4FCY - chains A and C of the 5 polymer chains in the assembly; structure by X-ray diffraction, 3.71 A resolution.

[Chain A]
Molecule: Transposase
Organism: Enterobacteria phage Mu
UniProtKB: P07636 (TRA_BPMU); residue numbers follow UniProt; this construct covers 77-605
Amino-acid sequence (529 residues; each row starts with the number of its first residue):
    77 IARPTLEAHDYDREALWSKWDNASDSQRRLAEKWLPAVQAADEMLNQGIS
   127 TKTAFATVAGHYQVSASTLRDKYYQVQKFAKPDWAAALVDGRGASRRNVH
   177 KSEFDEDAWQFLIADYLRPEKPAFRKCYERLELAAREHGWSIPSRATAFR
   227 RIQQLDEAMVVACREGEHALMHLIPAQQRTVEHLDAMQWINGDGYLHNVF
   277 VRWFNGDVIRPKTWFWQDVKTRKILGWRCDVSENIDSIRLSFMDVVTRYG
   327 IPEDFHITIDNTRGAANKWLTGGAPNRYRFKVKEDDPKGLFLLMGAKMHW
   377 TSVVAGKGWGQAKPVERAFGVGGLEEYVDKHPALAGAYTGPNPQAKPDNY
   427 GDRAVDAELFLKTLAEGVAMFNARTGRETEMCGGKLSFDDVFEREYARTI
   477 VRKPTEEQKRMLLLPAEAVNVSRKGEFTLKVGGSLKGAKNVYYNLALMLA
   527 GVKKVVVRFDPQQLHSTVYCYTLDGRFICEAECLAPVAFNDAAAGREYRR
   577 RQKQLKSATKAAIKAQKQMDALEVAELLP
Unresolved in the structure: 77-87, 166-177, 248-257, 339-346, 377-399, 561-571, 595-605
Differences from the reference sequence: engineered mutation Leu521 (Met in P07636), Leu525 (Asn in P07636)
Swiss-Prot annotation at these positions:
  - DNA-binding region: His176 to Glu196 (H-T-H motif)
  - region: Arg575 to Lys579 (Involved in flaps endonuclease activity)
  - motif: Asp269 to Glu392 (DDE)
  - binding site (Mg(2+)): Asp269, Asp336, Glu392
  - mutagenesis: Asp269 (D269N: Complete loss of both the DNA cleavage and joining activities without bloing tetramer assembly; D269V: Loss of DNA-protein assembly), Asp294 (D294N: Almost complete loss of both the DNA cleavage and joining activities without bloing tetramer assembly), Gly348 (G348D: Loss of DNA-protein assembly), Glu392 (E392A: Complete loss of both the DNA cleavage and joining activities without bloing tetramer assembly ...), Asp550 (D550N: Almost no effect on both the DNA cleavage and joining activities without bloing tetramer assembly), Glu556 (E556Q: Almost no effect on both the DNA cleavage and joining activities without bloing tetramer assembly), Glu558 (E558Q: Almost no effect on both the DNA cleavage and joining activities without bloing tetramer assembly), Asp567 (D567N: Almost no effect on both the DNA cleavage and joining activities without bloing tetramer assembly), Glu573 (E573Q: Almost no effect on both the DNA cleavage and joining activities without bloing tetramer assembly), Arg575 to Lys579 (No effect on DNA-binding and flaps endonuclease activity; Almost complete loss of flaps endonuclease activity, DNA-binding and transpososome assembly), Arg576 to Lys579 (Partial loss of flaps endonuclease activity resulting in delayed flaps removal. Complete loss of DNA-binding), Asp596 (D596N: Almost no effect on both the DNA cleavage and joining activities without bloing tetramer assembly), 2 further mutagenesis entries in UniProt
Reported in the primary citation:
  - conformationally variable residues (loop rearrangement): Leu410 to Ala430

[Chain C]
Molecule: 68-nt DNA strand
Sequence (68 nucleotides; numbered 2 to 69; the number before each row is that of its first residue):
     2 GTTTTCGCATTTATCGTGAAACGCTTTCGCGTTTTTCGTGCGCCGCTTCA
    52 TCTGATGTGTTGTTGACG

[Chain A / chain C interface]
Pairs across the interface (15; chain A residue first):
  Gln103(A) - DT37(C)  hydrogen bond to the phosphate
  Thr127(A) - DT26(C)  hydrogen bond to the phosphate
  Asp147(A) - DC29(C)  base contact
  Tyr150(A) - DT26(C)  sugar contact
  Tyr150(A) - DT27(C)  hydrogen bond to the phosphate
  Tyr150(A) - DT28(C)  phosphate contact
  Gln153(A) - DT28(C)  phosphate contact
  Arg201(A) - DC44(C)  base contact
  Ser220(A) - DG41(C)  hydrogen bond to the phosphate
  Thr223(A) - DT40(C)  phosphate contact
  Arg226(A) - DT40(C)  base contact
  Thr347(A) - DT59(C)  phosphate contact
  Gly348(A) - DG58(C)  phosphate contact
  Gly348(A) - DT59(C)  hydrogen bond to the phosphate
  Gln420(A) - DC53(C)  base contact
Interface residues without a listed pair, chain A (13 interface residues in all): Arg146
Interface residues without a listed pair, chain C (12 interface residues in all): DT52

[In short]
13 residues of chain A and 12 residues of chain C are in contact; the contacts include 5 hydrogen bonds. Polar
contacts include Gln103(A)-DT37(C), Thr127(A)-DT26(C) and Tyr150(A)-DT27(C). Curated annotation (UniProt)
lists 3 Mg2+-binding residues and 17 mutagenesis sites on chain A. The paper reports conformational
variability at Leu410(A).
Here chain A is Transposase (Enterobacteria phage Mu) and chain C is a 68-nt DNA strand. Entry 4FCY (Crystal
structure of the bacteriophage Mu transpososome) was determined by X-ray diffraction.
